Entry 6VJA (electron microscopy, 3.30 A resolution); this record covers chains C and D of the 6 polymer chains in the assembly.

# Chain C (and D)
Molecule: B-lymphocyte antigen CD20
Source organism: Homo sapiens
Notes: chain D of this document is another copy of the same molecule, construct and numbering; everything in this record applies to it too
UniProt: P11836 (CD20_HUMAN); numbering as in UniProt (aligned over 41-297)
Sequence (278 residues; numbered 38 to 315; the number before each row is that of its first residue):
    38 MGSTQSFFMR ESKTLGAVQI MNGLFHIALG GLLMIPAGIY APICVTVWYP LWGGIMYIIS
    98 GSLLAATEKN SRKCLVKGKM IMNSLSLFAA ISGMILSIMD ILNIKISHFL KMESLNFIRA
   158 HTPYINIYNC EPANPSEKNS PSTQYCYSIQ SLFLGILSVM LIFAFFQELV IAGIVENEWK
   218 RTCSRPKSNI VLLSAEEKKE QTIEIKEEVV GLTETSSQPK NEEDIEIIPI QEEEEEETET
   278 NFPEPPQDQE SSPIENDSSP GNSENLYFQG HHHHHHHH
Not modelled in the structure: 38-45, 211-315
Differences from the reference sequence: initiating methionine (38); expression tag (39-40, 298-315)
Disulfide bonds: Cys167-Cys183
Curated features (UniProtKB/Swiss-Prot):
  - region: Ala74 to Ile80 (Epitope 1), Phe146 to Pro160 (Epitope 2), Glu168 to Lys175 (Epitope 3 (recognized by antibodies, including Rituximab))
  - modified residue: Ser225 (Phosphoserine), Thr239 (Phosphothreonine)
  - lipidation (S-palmitoyl cysteine): Cys111, Cys220
  - mutagenesis: Thr159 (T159K: Abrogates recognition by some antibodies; when associated with D-163 and D-166. Slight decrease of rituximab binding; when associated with D-163 and D-166), Asn163 (N163D: Decreased binding of some antibodies. No effect on rituximab binding), Asn166 (N166D: Decreased binding of some antibodies. No effect on rituximab binding), Ala170 (A170S: Abrogates recognition by therapeutic antibodies, including rituximab; when associated with S-172), Pro172 (P172S: Marked reduction in rituximab binding. Abrogates recognition by antibodies, including rituximab; when associated with S-170)
Reported in the primary citation:
  - self-association interface (contacts with another copy of this molecule); pairs are residue here / residue on that copy: Ala54-Ala54, Met58-Met58, Tyr161-Gln181 (backbone contact), Ser179-Ser179, Tyr182-Tyr182, Phe62, Ala65, Leu69, Leu189, Ile193, Val196, Phe200

# Chain C / chain D interface
Pairs across the interface - 39 pairs, chain C then chain D:
  Lys50(C) - Thr51(D)
  Thr51(C) - Lys50(D)
  Ala54(C) - Thr51(D)
  Val55(C) - Met58(D)  hydrophobic
  Met58(C) - Val55(D)  hydrophobic
  Met58(C) - Met58(D)  hydrophobic
  Phe62(C) - Met58(D)
  Phe62(C) - Phe62(D)  hydrophobic
  Phe62(C) - Phe200(D)  hydrophobic
  Leu69(C) - Gly192(D)
  Leu69(C) - Ile193(D)
  Ile72(C) - Ser188(D)
  Ile72(C) - Leu189(D)  hydrophobic
  Pro73(C) - Ser185(D)
  Thr159(C) - Gln181(D)
  Pro160(C) - Gln181(D)
  Tyr161(C) - Gln181(D)
  Ile162(C) - Gln181(D)
  Ile162(C) - Tyr182(D)  hydrophobic
  Ser179(C) - Ser179(D)
  Ser179(C) - Tyr182(D)
  Gln181(C) - Thr159(D)
  Gln181(C) - Pro160(D)
  Gln181(C) - Tyr161(D)
  Gln181(C) - Ile162(D)
  Tyr182(C) - Ile162(D)
  Tyr182(C) - Asn163(D)  hydrogen bond (side chain-backbone)
  Tyr182(C) - Tyr182(D)  hydrophobic
  Tyr182(C) - Ile186(D)  hydrophobic
  Ser185(C) - Pro73(D)
  Ser185(C) - Ile186(D)
  Ile186(C) - Tyr182(D)  hydrophobic
  Ile186(C) - Ser185(D)
  Ile186(C) - Ile186(D)  hydrophobic
  Ser188(C) - Ile72(D)
  Leu189(C) - Ile72(D)  hydrophobic
  Leu189(C) - Leu189(D)  hydrophobic
  Gly192(C) - Leu69(D)
  Ile193(C) - Leu69(D)
Also at the interface, not in a pair above, chain C (31 interface residues in all): Ala65, Leu66, His158, Asn163, Asn176, Pro178, Val196, Phe200, Phe203
Also at the interface, not in a pair above, chain D (30 interface residues in all): Ala54, Ala65, His158, Asn176, Pro178, Cys183, Val196

# In short
The interface between chain C and chain D involves 31 residues on one side and 30 on the other; the contacts
include 1 hydrogen bond. The hydrogen-bonded pair is Tyr182(C)-Asn163(D). UniProt lists 5 mutagenesis sites on
chain C. The paper reports a self-association interface involving Ala54(C), Met58(C) and Phe62(C) among
others.
Chain C and chain D are both B-lymphocyte antigen CD20 (Homo sapiens); the structure, Structure of CD20 in
complex with rituximab Fab, was determined by electron microscopy.
